PDB entry 8ABB | electron microscopy, 3.20 A resolution | chains C and D of the 20 polymer chains in the assembly

== Chain C ==
Protein: Cytochrome b
Organism: Yarrowia lipolytica
Reference sequence: Q9B6D0 (CYB_YARLI); residues 1-385 here = UniProt positions 1-385
Sequence (385 residues; numbered 1 to 385; the number before each row is that of its first residue):
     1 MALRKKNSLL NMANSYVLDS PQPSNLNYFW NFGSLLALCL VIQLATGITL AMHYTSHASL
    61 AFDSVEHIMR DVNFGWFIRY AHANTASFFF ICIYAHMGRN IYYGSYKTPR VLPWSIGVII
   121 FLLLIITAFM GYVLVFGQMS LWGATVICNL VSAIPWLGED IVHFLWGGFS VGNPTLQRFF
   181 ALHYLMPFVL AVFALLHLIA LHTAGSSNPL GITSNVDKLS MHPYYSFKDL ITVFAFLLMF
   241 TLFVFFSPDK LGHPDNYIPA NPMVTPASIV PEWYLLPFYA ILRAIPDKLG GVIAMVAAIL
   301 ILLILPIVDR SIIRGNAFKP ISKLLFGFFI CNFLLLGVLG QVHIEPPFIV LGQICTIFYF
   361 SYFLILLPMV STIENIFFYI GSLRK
Unresolved in the structure: 384-385
Bound ions: heme Fe site 1: H82, H183; heme Fe site 2: H96, H197
Small-molecule neighbours:
  - heme (HEM), molecule 1: W30, G33, S34, L36, A37, L40, F89, I93, H96, M97, R99, N100, S105, R110, P113, W114, G117, V118, I120, F121, L190, A194, H197, L198, L201, S206, S207
  - heme (HEM), molecule 2: L40, Q43, L44, G47, I48, L50, A51, Y54, V65, R79, H82, A83, A86, F89, L124, T127, A128, G131, Y132, L134, V135, F180, H183, Y184, P187, L190, E272, Y274
  - 1,2-diacyl-sn-glycero-3-phosphocholine (PC1): N27, F29, Y94, A95, G98, R99, Y102, Y103, P209, L210, A317, F318, K323, F326, G327, I330, C331, F333
  - phosphatidylethanolamine (PTY), molecule 1: S34, A37, L38, V41, H222, P223, S226, F227, D229, L230, V233, F234
  - phosphatidylethanolamine (PTY), molecule 2: T46, F74, F77, L237, F240, F245
Swiss-Prot annotation at these positions:
  - binding site (heme b): H82, H96, H183, H197
  - binding site (a ubiquinone): H202

== Chain D ==
Protein: YALI0A17468p
Organism: Yarrowia lipolytica
Reference sequence: Q6CGP7 (Q6CGP7_YARLI); residues 1-330 here = UniProt positions 1-330
Sequence (330 residues; row label = number of the first residue in the row):
     1 MRRRRIGVWP ENRRVSRLWV SLSPRSCVTC PVPTNQNPPI NNHHTPILTQ MFKAIPLRQA
    61 LLGISSAVCA GATTTYYYTT KAEAMTAAEH GLHPAEYPWP QNGMLSTFDH ASLRRGYQVY
   121 KEVCAACHSL DRIAWRNLVG VTHTTDEAKA FAEELEYDDE PDDEGNPRKR PGKLADYIPG
   181 PYPNEQAARA ANQGALPPDL SLIAKARHGG ADYIFALLTG YPDEPPAGVV LAPGMNYNPY
   241 FPGGGIGMAR TLFDGVVEYE DGTPATTSQM AKDVAAFLTW AAEPEHDERK KLGLKAIIVI
   301 SAMLGLSVYI KKFKWSPIKN RKFIYNPPKN
Unresolved in the structure: 1-84, 329-330
Bound ions: heme c Fe: H128, M248
Small-molecule neighbours:
  - heme c (HEC): V119, V123, C124, C127, H128, N192, A195, L196, P197, P198, L200, I203, R207, Y213, I214, L217, L218, F241, I246, G247, M248, T251, L252, V274, L278
  - phosphatidylethanolamine (PTY): L292, K295, A296, V299, I300, M303

== Interface between chain C and chain D ==
Contacting residue pairs (72):
  S24(C) with W315(D); R321(D)
  Y28(C) with K311(D)
  F62(C) with R132(D); L202(D), hydrophobic
  D63(C) with R132(D), salt bridge
  E66(C) with R132(D); L202(D)
  M69(C) with K205(D)
  R70(C) with R132(D); I133(D); S201(D); L202(D); A281(D), hydrogen bond (side chain-backbone); A282(D), hydrogen bond (side chain-backbone); P284(D)
  D71(C) with R136(D), salt bridge
  F74(C) with L292(D), hydrophobic
  W76(C) with E285(D); R289(D); L292(D), hydrophobic
  Y80(C) with K205(D), hydrogen bond; E285(D)
  D217(C) with R321(D), salt bridge
  L219(C) with W315(D), hydrophobic; I318(D), hydrophobic
  Y224(C) with K314(D); W315(D), hydrogen bond (backbone-side chain); I318(D), hydrophobic
  Y225(C) with W315(D)
  F227(C) with I310(D), hydrophobic; K314(D)
  K228(C) with K311(D)
  I231(C) with L304(D); S307(D); V308(D), hydrophobic; K311(D)
  F234(C) with I300(D); M303(D), hydrophobic; L304(D), hydrophobic
  A235(C) with L304(D)
  L237(C) with I300(D)
  L238(C) with I297(D), hydrophobic; I300(D), hydrophobic; S301(D)
  T241(C) with A296(D); I297(D); I300(D)
  L242(C) with I297(D), hydrophobic
  F245(C) with R289(D), hydrogen bond (backbone-side chain); L292(D), hydrophobic; G293(D)
  F246(C) with M104(D); R289(D); K290(D); G293(D); L294(D); I297(D), hydrophobic
  P248(C) with R289(D)
  D249(C) with K205(D), salt bridge
  P254(C) with K205(D); A206(D); H208(D)
  Y257(C) with L202(D); K205(D), hydrogen bond; A206(D), hydrophobic
  I258(C) with A206(D), hydrophobic; R207(D)
  P259(C) with R132(D)
  H343(C) with M85(D); H90(D)
  E345(C) with M85(D), hydrogen bond (side chain-backbone)
Interface residues without a listed pair, chain C (37 interface residues in all): L230, V244, D255
Interface residues without a listed pair, chain D (36 interface residues in all): Y177

== In short ==
37 residues of chain C face 36 of chain D across their interface; the contacts include 7 hydrogen bonds and 4
salt bridges. Polar contacts include D63(C)-R132(D), D71(C)-R136(D) and D217(C)-R321(D). One
phosphatidylethanolamine molecule is bound between chain C and chain D.
Here chain C is Cytochrome b and chain D is YALI0A17468p, both from Yarrowia lipolytica. Entry 8ABB (Complex
III2 from Yarrowia lipolytica, ascorbate-reduced, c-position) was determined by electron microscopy together
with 8AB6, 8AB7, 8AB8, 8AB9, 8ABA, 8ABE and 11 further entries from the same study.
